Entry 5WAK (X-ray diffraction, 3.20 A resolution); this record covers chains A and B.

# Chain A
Protein: Histone-binding protein RBBP4
Organism: Homo sapiens
Reference sequence: Q09028 (RBBP4_HUMAN); residue numbers follow UniProt; this construct covers 1-425
Chain sequence (439 residues; row label = number of the first residue in the row; numbers below 1 keep their minus sign (Met-13 is residue -13)):
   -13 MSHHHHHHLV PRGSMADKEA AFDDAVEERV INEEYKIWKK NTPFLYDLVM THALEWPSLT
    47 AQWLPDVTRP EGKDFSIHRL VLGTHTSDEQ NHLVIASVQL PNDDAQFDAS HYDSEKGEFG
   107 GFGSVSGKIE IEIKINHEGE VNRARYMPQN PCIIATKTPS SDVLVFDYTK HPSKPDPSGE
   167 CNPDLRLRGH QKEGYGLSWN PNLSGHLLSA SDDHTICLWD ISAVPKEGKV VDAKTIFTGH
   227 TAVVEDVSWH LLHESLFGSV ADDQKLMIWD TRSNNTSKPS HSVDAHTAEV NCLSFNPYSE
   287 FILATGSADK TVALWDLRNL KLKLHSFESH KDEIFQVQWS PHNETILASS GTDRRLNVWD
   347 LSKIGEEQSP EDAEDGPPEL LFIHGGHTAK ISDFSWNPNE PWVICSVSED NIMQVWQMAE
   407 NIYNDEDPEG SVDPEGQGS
Not modelled in the structure: -13 to 7, 98-110, 413-425
Sequence notes: initiating methionine (-13); expression tag (-12 to 0)
Curated features (UniProtKB/Swiss-Prot):
  - modified residue: Ala2 (N-acetylalanine), Lys4 (N6-acetyllysine), Ser110 (Phosphoserine), Lys160 (N6-acetyllysine), Ser355 (Phosphoserine)
  - cross-link (Glycyl lysine isopeptide (Lys-Gly)): Lys4 (interchain with G-Cter in SUMO2), Lys160 (interchain with G-Cter in SUMO2)
  - mutagenesis: Val35 (V35A: Loss of interaction with ARMC12), Pro43 (P43A: Loss of interaction with ZNF827 and loss of localization to telomeres; when associated with A-73), Ser73 (S73A: Loss of interaction with ZNF827 and loss of localization to telomeres; when associated with A-43), Glu126 to Asn128 (Loss of interaction with ZNF827), Glu126 (E126A: Loss of interaction with ZNF827 and loss of localization to telomeres; when associated with A-128 and A-179), Asn128 (N128A: Loss of interaction with ZNF827 and loss of localization to telomeres; when associated with A-126 and A-179), Glu179 (E179A: Loss of interaction with ZNF827 and loss of localization to telomeres; when associated with A-126 and A-128), Tyr181 (Y181A: Loss of interaction with ZNF827 and loss of localization to telomeres), Glu231 (E231A: Decreased interaction with ZNF827; when associated with A-277), Asn277 (N277A: Decreased interaction with ZNF827; when associated with A-231), Glu395 (E395A: Decreased interaction with ZNF827)

# Chain B
Protein: Polycomb protein SUZ12
Organism: Homo sapiens
Reference sequence: Q15022 (SUZ12_HUMAN); numbering as in UniProt (aligned over 76-545)
Chain sequence (478 residues; each row starts with the number of its first residue):
    76 MEHVQADHEL FLQAFEKPTQ IYRFLRTRNL IAPIFLHRTL TYMSHRNSRT NIKRKTFKVD
   136 DMLSKVEKMK GEQESHSLSA HLQLTFTGFF HKNDKPSPNS ENEQNSVTLE VLLVKVCHKK
   196 RKDVSCPIRQ VPTGKKQVPL NPDLNQTKPG NFPSLAVSSN EFEPSNSHMV KSYSLLFRVT
   256 RPGRREFNGM INGETNENID VNEELPARRK RNREDGEKTF VAQMTVFDKN RRLQLLDGEY
   316 EVAMQEMEEC PISKKRATWE TILDGKRLPP FETFSQGPTL QFTLRWTGET NDKSTAPIAK
   376 PLATRNSESL HQENKPGSVK PTQTIAVKES LTTDLQTRKE KDTPNENRQK LRIFYQFLYN
   436 NNTRQQTEAR DDLHCPWCTL NCRKLYSLLK HLKLCHSRFI FNYVYHPKGA RIDVSINECY
   496 DGSYAGNPQD IHRQPGFAFS RNGPVKRTPI THILVCRPKR TKASMSEFLE WSHPQFEK
Not modelled in the structure: 76-82, 150-188, 201-241, 251-367, 380-423, 497-510, 534-553
Sequence notes: expression tag (546-553)
Metal / ion sites: Zn2+: Cys450, Cys453, His466, His471

# How chain A and chain B interact
Contacting residue pairs (223; chain A residue first):
  Glu13(A) - Arg103(B)  salt bridge
  Glu14(A) - Phe514(B)
  Glu14(A) - Ser515(B)  hydrogen bond (side chain-backbone)
  Arg15(A) - Asp496(B)  salt bridge
  Val16(A) - Phe99(B)  hydrophobic
  Val16(A) - Leu100(B)  hydrophobic
  Val16(A) - Arg103(B)
  Ile17(A) - Ala513(B)  hydrophobic
  Asn18(A) - Phe512(B)
  Asn18(A) - Ala513(B)  hydrogen bond (side chain-backbone)
  Glu19(A) - Arg473(B)  salt bridge
  Glu19(A) - Tyr495(B)  hydrogen bond
  Glu20(A) - Leu100(B)
  Glu20(A) - Arg103(B)  salt bridge
  Glu20(A) - Asn104(B)
  Glu20(A) - Ile109(B)
  Tyr21(A) - Gly511(B)
  Tyr21(A) - Phe512(B)  hydrophobic
  Lys22(A) - Tyr495(B)
  Lys22(A) - Asp496(B)  salt bridge
  Ile23(A) - Ile109(B)  hydrophobic
  Ile23(A) - Cys470(B)  hydrophobic
  Trp24(A) - Ile109(B)
  Lys25(A) - Phe512(B)
  Lys25(A) - Leu529(B)
  Lys26(A) - Leu469(B)
  Lys26(A) - Ser472(B)
  Asn27(A) - Phe110(B)
  Asn27(A) - Leu115(B)
  Asn27(A) - Tyr117(B)  hydrogen bond
  Asn27(A) - Leu469(B)
  Asn27(A) - Cys470(B)  hydrogen bond
  Thr28(A) - Val530(B)
  Pro29(A) - Val530(B)
  Pro29(A) - Arg532(B)  hydrogen bond (backbone-side chain)
  Phe30(A) - Thr114(B)
  Phe30(A) - Leu115(B)
  Phe30(A) - Thr116(B)  hydrogen bond (backbone-backbone)
  Phe30(A) - Tyr117(B)  hydrophobic
  Phe30(A) - Lys465(B)
  Phe30(A) - Leu469(B)  hydrophobic
  Leu31(A) - Phe110(B)  hydrophobic
  Leu31(A) - Thr114(B)
  Leu31(A) - Leu115(B)  hydrophobic
  Tyr32(A) - Val530(B)
  Tyr32(A) - Arg532(B)  hydrogen bond (backbone-side chain)
  Asp33(A) - Val530(B)
  Asp33(A) - Cys531(B)
  Asp33(A) - Arg532(B)  salt bridge
  Leu34(A) - Val530(B)
  Leu34(A) - Cys531(B)  hydrophobic
  Val35(A) - Ile528(B)
  Val35(A) - Leu529(B)  hydrogen bond (backbone-backbone)
  Val35(A) - Val530(B)  hydrogen bond (backbone-backbone)
  Met36(A) - His527(B)
  Met36(A) - Ile528(B)  hydrophobic
  Thr37(A) - Ile525(B)
  Thr37(A) - Thr526(B)
  Thr37(A) - His527(B)  hydrogen bond (backbone-backbone)
  Thr37(A) - Leu529(B)
  His38(A) - Pro524(B)
  His38(A) - Ile525(B)
  His38(A) - Thr526(B)
  Ala39(A) - Arg522(B)
  Ala39(A) - Pro524(B)
  Ala39(A) - Ile525(B)  hydrogen bond (backbone-backbone)
  Glu41(A) - Val520(B)
  Glu41(A) - Lys521(B)  salt bridge
  Glu41(A) - Arg522(B)  hydrogen bond (backbone-backbone)
  Glu41(A) - Pro524(B)
  Trp42(A) - Pro519(B)
  Trp42(A) - Val520(B)
  Trp42(A) - Lys521(B)
  Pro43(A) - Val520(B)
  Leu45(A) - Lys197(B)
  His71(A) - Asp198(B)  hydrogen bond (side chain-backbone)
  His71(A) - Pro519(B)
  Thr72(A) - Ser200(B)
  Thr72(A) - Pro519(B)
  Ser73(A) - Ser200(B)  hydrogen bond
  Ser73(A) - Pro519(B)
  Glu75(A) - Lys521(B)  salt bridge
  Pro87(A) - Cys531(B)  hydrophobic
  Asp89(A) - Pro533(B)
  Gln92(A) - Cys531(B)  hydrogen bond (backbone-side chain)
  Phe93(A) - Cys531(B)  hydrogen bond (backbone-side chain)
  Asp94(A) - Ile528(B)
  Ala95(A) - Ile528(B)  hydrogen bond (backbone-backbone)
  Ser96(A) - Thr526(B)
  Ser96(A) - His527(B)
  His97(A) - Ile525(B)
  His97(A) - Thr526(B)
  Ile115(A) - Thr526(B)
  Glu126(A) - Lys197(B)  salt bridge
  Glu126(A) - Val199(B)
  Asn128(A) - Lys197(B)  hydrogen bond
  Arg129(A) - Arg196(B)
  Glu179(A) - Lys194(B)
  Glu179(A) - Lys197(B)  salt bridge
  Tyr181(A) - Arg196(B)
  Tyr181(A) - Lys197(B)  hydrogen bond
  Glu231(A) - Arg196(B)  salt bridge
  Asp270(A) - Ser369(B)
  Asp270(A) - Thr370(B)  hydrogen bond (backbone-side chain)
  Asp270(A) - Ala371(B)  hydrogen bond (backbone-backbone)
  Ala271(A) - Thr370(B)
  Ala271(A) - Ala371(B)
  His272(A) - Ala371(B)
  Thr273(A) - Ala371(B)
  Thr273(A) - Pro372(B)
  Glu275(A) - Lys195(B)
  Asn277(A) - Arg196(B)
  Ser285(A) - Val134(B)
  Ser285(A) - Asp135(B)  hydrogen bond
  Phe287(A) - Asp135(B)
  Ile288(A) - Val134(B)  hydrophobic
  Thr297(A) - Ile373(B)
  Leu300(A) - Met137(B)  hydrophobic
  Trp301(A) - Thr370(B)
  Asp302(A) - Leu138(B)
  Arg304(A) - Asp135(B)  hydrogen bond (side chain-backbone)
  Arg304(A) - Leu138(B)
  Asn305(A) - Leu138(B)
  Asn305(A) - Glu142(B)  hydrogen bond
  Leu306(A) - Thr370(B)
  Lys307(A) - Thr370(B)
  Leu308(A) - Val141(B)  hydrophobic
  Leu308(A) - Glu142(B)
  Leu308(A) - Lys145(B)
  Lys309(A) - Thr370(B)  hydrogen bond (side chain-backbone)
  Lys309(A) - Ala371(B)  hydrogen bond (side chain-backbone)
  Lys309(A) - Pro372(B)  hydrogen bond (side chain-backbone)
  Lys309(A) - Ala374(B)
  Leu310(A) - Leu138(B)  hydrophobic
  Leu310(A) - Val141(B)
  Leu310(A) - Pro376(B)
  Leu310(A) - Leu377(B)
  His311(A) - Ala374(B)
  Ser312(A) - Ile373(B)
  Ser312(A) - Ala374(B)  hydrogen bond (backbone-backbone)
  Ser312(A) - Lys375(B)
  Glu314(A) - Ile373(B)
  Glu314(A) - Lys375(B)  salt bridge
  Lys317(A) - Ile106(B)
  Lys317(A) - Ala107(B)
  Glu319(A) - Lys195(B)  salt bridge
  Phe321(A) - Lys195(B)
  Phe321(A) - Arg196(B)
  Glu330(A) - Phe132(B)
  Glu330(A) - Lys133(B)
  Glu330(A) - Val134(B)  hydrogen bond (side chain-backbone)
  Thr331(A) - Arg129(B)
  Thr331(A) - Phe132(B)
  Thr331(A) - Val134(B)
  Ile332(A) - Arg129(B)
  Arg340(A) - Arg103(B)
  Arg341(A) - Pro108(B)  hydrogen bond (side chain-backbone)
  Arg341(A) - Ile109(B)
  Asp346(A) - Arg129(B)  salt bridge
  Leu347(A) - Phe132(B)
  Leu347(A) - Val134(B)  hydrophobic
  Leu347(A) - Met137(B)  hydrophobic
  Ser348(A) - Lys128(B)  hydrogen bond (backbone-side chain)
  Ser348(A) - Arg129(B)
  Ser348(A) - Phe132(B)
  Lys349(A) - Arg124(B)
  Lys349(A) - Thr125(B)  hydrogen bond (side chain-backbone)
  Lys349(A) - Asn126(B)
  Ile350(A) - Lys128(B)
  Ile350(A) - Met137(B)  hydrophobic
  Ile350(A) - Leu377(B)  hydrophobic
  Gly351(A) - Leu377(B)
  Gly351(A) - Ala378(B)
  Glu352(A) - Arg124(B)  salt bridge
  Glu352(A) - Lys128(B)
  Glu353(A) - Arg124(B)
  Gln354(A) - Arg113(B)  hydrogen bond
  Gln354(A) - Ser123(B)
  Gln354(A) - Arg124(B)  hydrogen bond
  Ser355(A) - Arg121(B)
  Ser355(A) - Ser123(B)  hydrogen bond (backbone-side chain)
  Glu357(A) - Arg121(B)  salt bridge
  Glu357(A) - Asn456(B)
  Glu357(A) - Arg458(B)  salt bridge
  Asp358(A) - Arg113(B)  salt bridge
  Asp358(A) - Arg121(B)
  Asp358(A) - Asn122(B)
  Asp358(A) - Ser123(B)  hydrogen bond
  Asp358(A) - Arg124(B)  salt bridge
  Glu360(A) - Arg121(B)  salt bridge
  Asp361(A) - Leu111(B)
  Asp361(A) - His112(B)  hydrogen bond (side chain-backbone)
  Asp361(A) - Arg113(B)  hydrogen bond (side chain-backbone)
  Asp361(A) - Arg121(B)  salt bridge
  Gly362(A) - Arg113(B)  hydrogen bond (backbone-side chain)
  Pro363(A) - Arg113(B)  hydrogen bond (backbone-side chain)
  Pro364(A) - Arg124(B)  hydrogen bond (backbone-side chain)
  Leu366(A) - Leu111(B)  hydrophobic
  Leu366(A) - Arg113(B)  hydrogen bond (backbone-side chain)
  Leu367(A) - Leu111(B)
  Leu367(A) - Thr114(B)
  Ile369(A) - Pro108(B)
  Ile369(A) - Ile109(B)
  Ile369(A) - Leu111(B)  hydrophobic
  Gly371(A) - Ile109(B)  hydrogen bond (backbone-backbone)
  Thr374(A) - Gly511(B)
  Thr374(A) - Phe512(B)  hydrogen bond (side chain-backbone)
  Thr374(A) - Ala513(B)
  Glu395(A) - Arg516(B)  salt bridge
  Asp396(A) - Phe512(B)
  Asp396(A) - Arg522(B)  salt bridge
  Asn397(A) - Val520(B)  hydrogen bond (side chain-backbone)
  Asn397(A) - Arg522(B)
  Ala405(A) - Arg532(B)
  Asn407(A) - Thr116(B)
  Ile408(A) - Thr114(B)
  Ile408(A) - Asn126(B)  hydrogen bond (backbone-side chain)
  Tyr409(A) - Asn126(B)
  Tyr409(A) - Arg129(B)  hydrogen bond (backbone-side chain)
  Asn410(A) - Asn126(B)
  Asp411(A) - Thr125(B)  hydrogen bond
  Asp411(A) - Asn126(B)  hydrogen bond
  Asp411(A) - Ile127(B)  hydrogen bond (side chain-backbone)
Other interface residues (no listed pair), chain A (123 interface residues in all): Leu40, Asp74, Asp90, Ala91, Lys114, Pro145, Val269, Asn282, Phe368, His370, Ile398
Other interface residues (no listed pair), chain B (84 interface residues in all): Ile96, Tyr97, Lys468, Thr523

# In short
The interface between chain A and chain B involves 123 residues on one side and 84 on the other, with 51
hydrogen bonds and 23 salt bridges. Polar pairs include Glu13(A)-Arg103(B), Arg15(A)-Asp496(B) and
Glu19(A)-Arg473(B). From UniProt: 11 mutagenesis sites on chain A.
Here chain A is Histone-binding protein RBBP4 and chain B is Polycomb protein SUZ12, both from Homo sapiens.
Entry 5WAK (Crystal Structure of a Suz12-Rbbp4 Binary Complex) was determined by X-ray diffraction, deposited
together with 5WAI.
